PDB entry 9GLQ | X-ray diffraction, 2.10 A resolution | chains B and C of the 3 polymer chains in the assembly

Chain B:
Name: Tumor protein p73
Organism: Homo sapiens
Reference sequence: O15350 (P73_HUMAN); numbering as in UniProt (aligned over 351-398)
Sequence (50 residues; numbered 349 to 398; the number before each row is that of its first residue):
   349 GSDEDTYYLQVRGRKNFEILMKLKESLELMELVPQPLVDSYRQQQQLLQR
Disordered / not traced: 349-352, 397-398
Sequence notes: expression tag (349-350); conflict K363 (Glu in O15350)
What the authors report for this chain:
  - specificity-determining residues: L380, P384, L385

Chain C:
Name: Darpins 1800
Organism: synthetic construct
Notes: antibody fragment or engineered binder
Sequence (126 residues; numbered 1 to 126; the number before each row is that of its first residue):
     1 GSDLGKKLLEAAAVGQDDEVRILMANGADVNAMDQNGETPLHLAAMNGHL
    51 EIVEVLLKTGADVNASDFHGDTPLHLAAMAGHLEIVEVLLKHGADVNAQD
   101 TWGYIPFDLAAWAGNEDIAEVLQKAA
Bound ions: Co2+: D29 (shared with 2 residues of chain A)

How chain B and chain C interact:
Contacting residue pairs (8):
  E376(B) - W112(C)
  L377(B) - M79(C)  hydrophobic
  E379(B) - W112(C)  hydrogen bond
  L380(B) - M79(C)  hydrophobic
  L380(B) - W102(C)
  L380(B) - Y104(C)  hydrogen bond (backbone-side chain)
  L380(B) - W112(C)  hydrophobic
  P382(B) - W102(C)
Interface residues without a listed pair, chain B (7 interface residues in all): V381, L385
Interface residues without a listed pair, chain C (5 interface residues in all): L109

Summary:
Chain B and chain C form an interface of 7 and 5 residues respectively, with 2 hydrogen bonds. Among the polar
pairs are E379(B)-W112(C) and L380(B)-Y104(C). The paper reports specificity determinants L380(B), P384(B) and
L385(B).
Here chain B is Tumor protein p73 (Homo sapiens) and chain C is Darpins 1800 (synthetic construct). Entry 9GLQ
(Crystal structure of p73 tetramerisation domain in complex with darpins 1800) was determined by X-ray
diffraction together with 9GNB from the same study.
